4QK2 - chain A; structure by X-ray diffraction, 1.52 A resolution.

# Chain A
Protein: Carbonic anhydrase 2
From: Homo sapiens
Notes: EC 4.2.1.1
UniProt: P00918 (CAH2_HUMAN); the author numbering skips numbers that UniProt does not, so the offset changes along the chain: 1-125 = UniProt 1-125; 127-261 = UniProt 126-260
Chain sequence (260 residues; numbered 1 to 261; 1 number in that range is skipped by the numbering (no residue carries it; nothing is unmodelled there); the number before each row is that of its first residue):
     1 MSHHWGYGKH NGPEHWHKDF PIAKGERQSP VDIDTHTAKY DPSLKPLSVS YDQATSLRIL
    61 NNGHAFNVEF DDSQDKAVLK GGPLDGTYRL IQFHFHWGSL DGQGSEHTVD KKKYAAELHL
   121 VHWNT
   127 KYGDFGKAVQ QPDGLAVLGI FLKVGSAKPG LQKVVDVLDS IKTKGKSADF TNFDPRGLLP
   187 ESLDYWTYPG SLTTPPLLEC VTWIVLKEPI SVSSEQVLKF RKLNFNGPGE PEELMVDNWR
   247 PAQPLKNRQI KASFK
Disordered / not traced: 1-2
Construct notes: engineered mutation P234 (Glu233 in P00918)
Bound ions: Zn2+: H94, H96, H119
Swiss-Prot annotation at these positions:
  - active site: H64 (Proton donor/acceptor)
  - binding site (Zn(2+)): H94, H96, H119
  - binding site (substrate): T199, T200
  - site: Y7 (Fine-tunes the proton-transfer properties of H-64), N62 (Fine-tunes the proton-transfer properties of H-64), N67 (Fine-tunes the proton-transfer properties of H-64), Q92 (Involved in the binding of some activators, including histamine and L-histidine)
  - modified residue: S2 (N-acetylserine), S166 (Phosphoserine), S173 (Phosphoserine)
From the paper describing this entry:
  - mutagenesis - E234P: increased stability
  - mutagenesis - E234P (2-fold): decreased catalytic activity on kcat/KM
  - mutagenesis - E234P (2.5 fold): increased catalytic activity on kB

# Overview
H94, H96 and H119 coordinate Zn2+. From UniProt: active-site residue H64, 3 Zn2+-binding residues and
substrate-binding residues T199 and T200. From the paper: E234P increases stability; E234P reduces catalytic
activity on kcat/KM.
Chain A is Carbonic anhydrase 2 (Homo sapiens); the structure, Structural and Catalytic Effects of Proline
Substitution and Surface Loop Deletion in the Extended Active Site ..., was determined by X-ray diffraction,
deposited together with 4QK1 and 4QK3.
